Entry 9DJX (X-ray diffraction, 3.35 A resolution); this record covers chains A and B of the 3 polymer chains in the assembly.

[Chain A]
Name: Protein cereblon
Organism: Homo sapiens
UniProt: Q96SW2 (CRBN_HUMAN); numbering as in UniProt (aligned over 70-442)
Sequence (373 residues; numbered 70 to 442; the number before each row is that of its first residue):
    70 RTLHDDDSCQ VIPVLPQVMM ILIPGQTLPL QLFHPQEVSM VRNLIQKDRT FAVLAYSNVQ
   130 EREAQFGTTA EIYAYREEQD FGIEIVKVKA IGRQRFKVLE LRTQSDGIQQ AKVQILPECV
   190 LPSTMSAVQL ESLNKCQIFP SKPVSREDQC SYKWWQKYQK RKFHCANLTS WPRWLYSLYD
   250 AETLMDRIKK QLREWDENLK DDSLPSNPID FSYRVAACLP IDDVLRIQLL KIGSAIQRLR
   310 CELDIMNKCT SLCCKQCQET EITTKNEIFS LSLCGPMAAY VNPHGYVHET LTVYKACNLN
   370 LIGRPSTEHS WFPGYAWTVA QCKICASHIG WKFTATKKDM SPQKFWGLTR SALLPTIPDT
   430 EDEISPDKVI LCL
Disordered / not traced: 70-72, 126-132, 211-219, 428-437
Metal / ion sites: Zn2+: C323, C326, C391, C394
Small-molecule neighbours: A1A5I ((3S)-3-(5-{[(3R,6S)-1-ethyl-6-methylpiperidin-3-yl]oxy}-1-oxo-1,3-dihydro-2H-isoindol-2-yl)piperidine-2,6-dione): V350, N351, P352, H353, E377, H378, S379, W380, W386, W400, F402
Swiss-Prot annotation at these positions:
  - binding site (Zn(2+)): C323, C326, C391, C394
  - binding site ((S)-thalidomide): H378, W380, W386

[Chain B]
Name: DNA damage-binding protein 1
Organism: Homo sapiens
UniProt: Q16531 (DDB1_HUMAN); the construct has insertions or renumbered stretches relative to UniProt, so the offset changes along the chain: 1-392 = UniProt 1-392; 697-699 = UniProt 393-395; 706-1140 = UniProt 706-1140
Sequence (836 residues; each row starts with the number of its first residue; note: 304 numbers in that range are skipped by the numbering (no residue carries them; nothing is unmodelled there)):
     1 MSYNYVVTAQ KPTAVNGCVT GHFTSAEDLN LLIAKNTRLE IYVVTAEGLR PVKEVGMYGK
    61 IAVMELFRPK GESKDLLFIL TAKYNACILE YKQSGESIDI ITRAHGNVQD RIGRPSETGI
   121 IGIIDPECRM IGLRLYDGLF KVIPLDRDNK ELKAFNIRLE ELHVIDVKFL YGCQAPTICF
   181 VYQDPQGRHV KTYEVSLREK EFNKGPWKQE NVEAEASMVI AVPEPFGGAI IIGQESITYH
   241 NGDKYLAIAP PIIKQSTIVC HNRVDPNGSR YLLGDMEGRL FMLLLEKEEQ MDGTVTLKDL
   301 RVELLGETSI AECLTYLDNG VVFVGSRLGD SQLVKLNVDS NEQGSYVVAM ETFTNLGPIV
   361 DMCVVDLERQ GQGQLVTCSG AFKEGSLRII RN
   697 GIGGNGNSGE IQKLHIRTVP LYESPRKICY QEVSQCFGVL SSRIEVQDTS GGTTALRPSA
   757 STQALSSSVS SSKLFSSSTA PHETSFGEEV EVHNLLIIDQ HTFEVLHAHQ FLQNEYALSL
   817 VSCKLGKDPN TYFIVGTAMV YPEEAEPKQG RIVVFQYSDG KLQTVAEKEV KGAVYSMVEF
   877 NGKLLASINS TVRLYEWTTE KELRTECNHY NNIMALYLKT KGDFILVGDL MRSVLLLAYK
   937 PMEGNFEEIA RDFNPNWMSA VEILDDDNFL GAENAFNLFV CQKDSAATTD EERQHLQEVG
   997 LFHLGEFVNV FCHGSLVMQN LGETSTPTQG SVLFGTVNGM IGLVTSLSES WYNLLLDMQN
  1057 RLNKVIKSVG KIEHSFWRSF HTERKTEPAT GFIDGDLIES FLDISRPKMQ EVVANLQYDD
  1117 GSGMKREATA DDLIKVVEEL TRIH
Disordered / not traced: 1, 697-709, 774-779, 981-984, 1015-1022, 1113-1122
Disulfides: C18-C313
Differences from the reference sequence: linker (700-705)
Swiss-Prot annotation at these positions:
  - modified residue: S2 (N-acetylserine), K1067 (N6-acetyllysine), T1125 (Phosphothreonine)
  - cross-link: K1121 (Glycyl lysine isopeptide (Lys-Gly) (interchain with G-Cter in SUMO2))

[How chain A and chain B interact]
Contacting residue pairs (90; chain A residue first):
  C188(A) - P951(B)  hydrophobic
  L190(A) - M927(B)  hydrophobic
  L190(A) - N952(B)
  L190(A) - W953(B)
  P191(A) - W953(B)  hydrogen bond (backbone-side chain)
  P191(A) - N970(B)
  P191(A) - E1079(B)
  S192(A) - W953(B)
  T193(A) - W953(B)
  S195(A) - E1079(B)
  A196(A) - N970(B)
  A196(A) - F972(B)
  A196(A) - F1003(B)  hydrophobic
  V197(A) - F1003(B)  hydrophobic
  L199(A) - E312(B)
  L199(A) - R327(B)
  E200(A) - E312(B)  hydrogen bond (backbone-side chain)
  E200(A) - R327(B)  salt bridge
  S201(A) - E312(B)  hydrogen bond
  L202(A) - M276(B)  hydrophobic
  N203(A) - E117(B)
  N203(A) - T118(B)
  K204(A) - T118(B)
  K204(A) - I121(B)
  K204(A) - I165(B)
  K204(A) - D166(B)
  K204(A) - S217(B)
  I207(A) - E117(B)
  I207(A) - T118(B)
  I207(A) - I165(B)  hydrophobic
  I207(A) - Q183(B)
  I207(A) - R188(B)  hydrogen bond (backbone-side chain)
  F208(A) - Q183(B)  hydrogen bond (backbone-side chain)
  P209(A) - Q183(B)
  S210(A) - Q183(B)  hydrogen bond
  S210(A) - D184(B)  hydrogen bond (side chain-backbone)
  S210(A) - P185(B)
  H233(A) - M276(B)
  A235(A) - R722(B)
  N236(A) - V360(B)
  N236(A) - F382(B)
  N236(A) - R722(B)  hydrogen bond (backbone-side chain)
  L237(A) - L328(B)  hydrophobic
  L237(A) - P358(B)
  L237(A) - V360(B)
  L237(A) - N1005(B)  hydrogen bond (backbone-side chain)
  L237(A) - V1033(B)
  T238(A) - V360(B)
  T238(A) - R722(B)  hydrogen bond (backbone-side chain)
  T238(A) - F1003(B)
  T238(A) - N1005(B)
  S239(A) - V360(B)
  S239(A) - R722(B)
  S239(A) - K723(B)  hydrogen bond (backbone-side chain)
  S239(A) - N1005(B)
  W240(A) - R722(B)  hydrogen bond (backbone-side chain)
  W240(A) - Y871(B)
  W240(A) - L912(B)
  W240(A) - Y913(B)  hydrogen bond
  P241(A) - Y812(B)
  W243(A) - Y812(B)
  W243(A) - L814(B)  hydrophobic
  W243(A) - V836(B)
  W243(A) - P843(B)  hydrophobic
  W243(A) - Y871(B)
  L244(A) - L912(B)  hydrophobic
  L247(A) - A841(B)
  L247(A) - E842(B)
  Y248(A) - M910(B)
  Y248(A) - L912(B)
  Y248(A) - D925(B)  hydrogen bond
  Y248(A) - L926(B)  hydrophobic
  Y248(A) - M927(B)  hydrophobic
  Y248(A) - W953(B)
  R256(A) - A841(B)
  S303(A) - M927(B)
  S303(A) - P951(B)
  I305(A) - M927(B)  hydrophobic
  I305(A) - W953(B)  hydrophobic
  Q306(A) - M927(B)
  Q306(A) - S929(B)
  Q306(A) - P951(B)
  I439(A) - Y906(B)
  I439(A) - N907(B)
  L440(A) - N908(B)
  C441(A) - S886(B)  hydrogen bond
  C441(A) - N907(B)
  C441(A) - N908(B)
  L442(A) - N908(B)  hydrogen bond (backbone-backbone)
  L442(A) - D925(B)
Interface residues without a listed pair, chain A (43 interface residues in all): V189, C205, Q225, Y245, R309
Interface residues without a listed pair, chain B (56 interface residues in all): A214, T257, V259, A834, P838, A869, I909, F949, S955, R1080

[In short]
Chain A and chain B form an interface of 43 and 56 residues respectively; the contacts include 16 hydrogen
bonds and 1 salt bridge. Polar contacts include E200(A)-R327(B), P191(A)-W953(B) and E200(A)-E312(B). Bound to
chain A: compound A1A5I.
Here chain A is Protein cereblon and chain B is DNA damage-binding protein 1, both from Homo sapiens. Entry
9DJX (Ternary complex structure of Cereblon-DDB1 bound to WIZ(ZF7) and the molecular glue WIZ-6) was
determined by X-ray diffraction, deposited together with 9DJT.
